PDB entry 9GGN | electron microscopy, 2.90 A resolution | chains B and D of the 4 polymer chains in the assembly

Chain B (and D):
Protein: Histone deacetylase 2
From: Homo sapiens
Notes: EC 3.5.1.98, 3.5.1.-; chain D of this document is another copy of the same molecule, construct and numbering; everything in this record applies to it too
UniProtKB: Q92769 (HDAC2_HUMAN); residues 1-488 here = UniProt positions 1-488
Sequence (488 residues; each row starts with the number of its first residue):
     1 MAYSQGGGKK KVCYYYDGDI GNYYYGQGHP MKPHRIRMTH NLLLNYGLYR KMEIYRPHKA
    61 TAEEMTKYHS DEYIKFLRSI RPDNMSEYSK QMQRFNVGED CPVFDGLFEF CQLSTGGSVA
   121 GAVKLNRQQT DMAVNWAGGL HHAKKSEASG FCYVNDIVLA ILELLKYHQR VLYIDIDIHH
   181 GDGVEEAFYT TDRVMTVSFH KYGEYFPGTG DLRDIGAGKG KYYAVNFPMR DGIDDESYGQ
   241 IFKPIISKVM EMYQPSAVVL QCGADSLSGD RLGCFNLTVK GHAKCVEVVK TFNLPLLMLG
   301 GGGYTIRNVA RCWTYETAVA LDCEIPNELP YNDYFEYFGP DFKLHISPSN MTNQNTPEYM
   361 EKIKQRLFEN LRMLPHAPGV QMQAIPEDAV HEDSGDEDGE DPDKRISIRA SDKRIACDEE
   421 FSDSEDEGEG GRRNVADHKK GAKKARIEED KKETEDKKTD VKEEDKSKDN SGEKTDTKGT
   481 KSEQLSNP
Not modelled in the structure: 1-10, 333-341, 349-350, 374-488
UniProt features mapped onto this chain:
  - active site: His-142
  - binding site (1D-myo-inositol 1,4,5,6-tetrakisphosphate): Gly-28, Lys-32, Arg-271
  - binding site (Ca(2+)): Asp-175, Asp-177, His-179, Phe-188, Thr-191, Val-194, Ser-198, Phe-199, Tyr-223
  - binding site (Zn(2+)): Asp-177, His-179, Asp-265
  - modified residue: Lys-75 (N6-acetyllysine), Lys-221 (N6-acetyllysine), Cys-262 (S-nitrosocysteine), Cys-274 (S-nitrosocysteine), Ser-394 (Phosphoserine), Ser-407 (Phosphoserine), Ser-422 (Phosphoserine), Ser-424 (Phosphoserine)
  - cross-link (Glycyl lysine isopeptide (Lys-Gly)): Lys-75 (interchain with G-Cter in SUMO2), Lys-439 (interchain with G-Cter in SUMO2), Lys-452 (interchain with G-Cter in SUMO2), Lys-458 (interchain with G-Cter in SUMO2), Lys-462 (interchain with G-Cter in SUMO2), Lys-478 (interchain with G-Cter in SUMO2), Lys-481 (interchain with G-Cter in SUMO2)
Bound ions: Zn2+: Asp-177, His-179, Asp-265
Small-molecule neighbours: A1ACV ((1r,4r)-N~1~-[(7P)-2-benzyl-7-(2-methyl-2H-tetrazol-5-yl)-9H-pyrimido[4,5-b]indol-4-yl]cyclohexane-1,4-diamine): Glu-99, Asp-100, His-142, Gly-150, Phe-151, His-179, Phe-206, Leu-272, Tyr-304
What the authors report for this chain:
  - binding site for A1ACV: Phe-151, His-179, Phe-206, Tyr-304

Interface between chain B and chain D:
Residue-residue contacts (11):
  Arg-94(B) with Gly-218(D); Lys-219(D), hydrogen bond (backbone-backbone)
  Phe-95(B) with Lys-219(D)
  Ser-146(B) with Gly-218(D); Lys-219(D)
  Gly-218(B) with Arg-94(D); Ser-146(D); Glu-147(D)
  Lys-219(B) with Arg-94(D), hydrogen bond (backbone-backbone); Phe-95(D); Ser-146(D)
Interface residues without a listed pair, chain B (9 interface residues in all): Glu-147, Thr-190, Ala-217, Lys-221
Interface residues without a listed pair, chain D (7 interface residues in all): Thr-190

Summary:
The interface between chain B and chain D involves 9 residues on one side and 7 on the other, with 2 hydrogen
bonds. Its one hydrogen bond, Arg-94(B)/Lys-219(D), is backbone to backbone. Bound to chain B: compound A1ACV.
From the paper: a binding site for A1ACV at Phe-151(B), His-179(B) and Phe-206(B) among others.
Both chains are Histone deacetylase 2 (Homo sapiens). Entry 9GGN (Cryo-EM structure of KBTBD4 WT-HDAC2 2:2
complex mediated by molecular glue UM171) was determined by electron microscopy (same publication as 9GGL,
9GGM and 9I2C).
